Entry 8YJH (electron microscopy, 3.68 A resolution); this record covers chains D and E of the 8 polymer chains in the assembly.

[Chain D]
Molecule: Flap endonuclease 1
Source organism: Homo sapiens
Notes: EC 3.1.-.-
UniProtKB: P39748 (FEN1_HUMAN); numbering as in UniProt (aligned over 1-380)
Chain sequence (380 residues; numbered 1 to 380; the number before each row is that of its first residue):
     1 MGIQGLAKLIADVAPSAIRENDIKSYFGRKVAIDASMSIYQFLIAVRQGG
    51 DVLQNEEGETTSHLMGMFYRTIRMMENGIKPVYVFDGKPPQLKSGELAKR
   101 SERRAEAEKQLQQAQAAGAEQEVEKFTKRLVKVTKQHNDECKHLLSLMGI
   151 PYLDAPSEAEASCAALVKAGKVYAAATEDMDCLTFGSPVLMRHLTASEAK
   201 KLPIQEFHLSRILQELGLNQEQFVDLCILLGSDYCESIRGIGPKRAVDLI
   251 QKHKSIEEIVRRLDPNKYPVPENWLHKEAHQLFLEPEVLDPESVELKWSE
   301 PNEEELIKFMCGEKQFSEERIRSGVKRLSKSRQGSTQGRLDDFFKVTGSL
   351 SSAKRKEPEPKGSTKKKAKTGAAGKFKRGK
Not modelled in the structure: 1, 353-380
Swiss-Prot annotation at these positions:
  - region: Thr336 to Phe344 (Interaction with PCNA)
  - binding site (Mg(2+)): Asp34, Asp86, Glu158, Glu160, Asp179, Asp181, Asp233
  - binding site (DNA): Arg47, Arg70, Glu158, Gly231, Asp233
  - modified residue: Arg19 (Symmetric dimethylarginine), Lys80 (N6-acetyllysine), Arg100 (Symmetric dimethylarginine), Arg104 (Symmetric dimethylarginine), Ser187 (Phosphoserine), Arg192 (Symmetric dimethylarginine), Ser197 (Phosphoserine), Ser255 (Phosphoserine), Ser293 (Phosphoserine), Ser335 (Phosphoserine), Thr336 (Phosphothreonine), Lys354 (N6-acetyllysine), Thr364 (Phosphothreonine), Lys375 (N6-acetyllysine), Lys377 (N6-acetyllysine), Lys380 (N6-acetyllysine)
What the authors report for this chain:
  - specificity-determining residues: Glu56, Glu57, Glu59
  - catalytic residues: Glu158, Glu160, Asp179, Asp181
  - conformationally variable residues (side-chain flip): Tyr40

[Chain E]
Molecule: parent strand chain E
Source organism: Homo sapiens
Sequence (25 nucleotides; row label = number of the first residue in the row):
     2 TTTTTAAAAAAAATTTAAATTTTTA

[How chain D and chain E interact]
Residue-residue contacts - 40 pairs, chain D then chain E:
  Gln41(D) with DA12(E), sugar contact; DA13(E), phosphate contact
  Phe42(D) with DA13(E), phosphate contact; DA14(E), sugar contact
  Ile44(D) with DA12(E), base contact
  Ala45(D) with DA12(E), sugar contact; DA13(E), base contact
  Val46(D) with DA13(E), base contact
  Arg47(D) with DA13(E), base contact
  Met65(D) with DA13(E), base contact
  Tyr69(D) with DA14(E), phosphate contact; DT15(E), phosphate contact
  Arg70(D) with DA14(E), salt bridge to the phosphate
  Arg73(D) with DT15(E), salt bridge to the phosphate
  Lys125(D) with DA10(E), salt bridge to the phosphate; DA11(E), phosphate contact
  Lys128(D) with DA12(E), salt bridge to the phosphate
  Arg129(D) with DA10(E), salt bridge to the phosphate; DA11(E), base contact
  Leu194(D) with DA14(E), phosphate contact
  Thr195(D) with DA14(E), phosphate contact
  Ala196(D) with DA14(E), phosphate contact
  Ser197(D) with DA14(E), hydrogen bond to the phosphate; DT15(E), phosphate contact
  Lys201(D) with DA13(E), salt bridge to the phosphate
  Ile238(D) with DT6(E), phosphate contact
  Arg239(D) with DT6(E), hydrogen bond to the phosphate; DA7(E), salt bridge to the phosphate
  Gly240(D) with DT5(E), sugar contact; DT6(E), hydrogen bond to the phosphate
  Ile241(D) with DT5(E), phosphate contact; DT6(E), hydrogen bond to the phosphate
  Gly242(D) with DT5(E), hydrogen bond to the phosphate; DT6(E), phosphate contact
  Pro243(D) with DT5(E), phosphate contact
  Lys244(D) with DT4(E), phosphate contact; DT5(E), hydrogen bond to the phosphate
  Arg245(D) with DT4(E), sugar contact; DT5(E), hydrogen bond to the phosphate
  Arg320(D) with DT16(E), sugar contact
Also at the interface, not in a pair above, chain D (32 interface residues in all): Met37, Tyr40, Leu202, Ser237, Arg327

[Summary]
32 residues of chain D and 11 residues of chain E are in contact, with 7 hydrogen bonds and 7 salt bridges.
Polar contacts include Ser197(D)-DA14(E), Arg239(D)-DT6(E) and Gly240(D)-DT6(E). The paper reports catalytic
residues Glu158(D), Glu160(D) and Asp179(D) among others; specificity determinants Glu56(D), Glu57(D) and
Glu59(D).
Here chain D is Flap endonuclease 1 and chain E is parent strand chain E, both from Homo sapiens. Entry 8YJH
(Structure of the human endogenous PCNA-FEN1 complex - State A) was determined by electron microscopy together
with 8YJL, 8YJQ, 8YJR, 8YJS, 8YJU, 8YJV, 8YJW and 8YJZ from the same study.
